Entry 5L61 (X-ray diffraction, 2.80 A resolution); this record covers chains K and W of the 28 polymer chains in the assembly.

== Chain K ==
Protein: Proteasome subunit beta type-5
From: Homo sapiens
Notes: EC 3.4.25.1
UniProt: chimeric construct of P28074, P30656: residues 1-134 from P28074 (PSB5_HUMAN) positions 60-193 (UniProt number = residue number + 59); residues 135-211 from P30656 positions 211-287 (UniProt number = residue number + 76)
Sequence (211 residues; numbered 1 to 211; the number before each row is that of its first residue):
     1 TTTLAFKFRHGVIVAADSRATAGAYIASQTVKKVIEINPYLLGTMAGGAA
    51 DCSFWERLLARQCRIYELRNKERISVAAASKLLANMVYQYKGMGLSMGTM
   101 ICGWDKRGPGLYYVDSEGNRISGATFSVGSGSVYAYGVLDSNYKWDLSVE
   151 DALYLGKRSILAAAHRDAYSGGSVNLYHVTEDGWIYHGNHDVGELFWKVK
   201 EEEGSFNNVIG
Curated features (UniProtKB/Swiss-Prot):
  - active site: T1 (Nucleophile)
  - binding site (bortezomib): A49
Glycans and other covalent adducts: compound 6N5 linked to T1
Ion coordination: Mg2+ site 1 near L82 (its only coordinating residue here); Mg2+ site 2: A164, D167, S170 (shared with D204(W) of chain W)
Residues lining bound ligands: 6N5 (N-[(2S)-1-[[(2S)-3-(4-methoxyphenyl)-1-[[(2S,3S,4R)-4-methyl-3,5-bis(oxidanyl)-1-phenyl-pentan-2-yl]amino]-1-oxidanylidene-propan-2-yl]amino]-1-oxidanylidene-propan-2-yl]-1-methyl-5H-indene-2-carboxamide): R19, A20, T21, A22, V31, K32, K33, M45, A46, G47, G48, A49, S130, Y169
Reported in the primary citation:
  - binding site for 6N5: T1
  - catalytic residues: T1 (citing earlier work)

== Chain W ==
Protein: Proteasome subunit beta type-3
From: Saccharomyces cerevisiae (strain ATCC 204508 / S288c)
Notes: EC 3.4.25.1
UniProt: P25451 (PSB3_YEAST); residues 0-204 here correspond to UniProt positions 1-205 (UniProt number = residue number + 1)
Sequence (205 residues; each row starts with the number of its first residue; numbering starts at 0):
     0 MSDPSSINGGIVVAMTGKDCVAIACDLRLGSQSLGVSNKFEKIFHYGHVF
    50 LGITGLATDVTTLNEMFRYKTNLYKLKEERAIEPETFTQLVSSSLYERRF
   100 GPYFVGPVVAGINSKSGKPFIAGFDLIGCIDEAKDFIVSGTASDQLFGMC
   150 ESLYEPNLEPEDLFETISQALLNAADRDALSGWGAVVYIIKKDEVVKRYL
   200 KMRQD
Unresolved in the structure: 0
Curated features (UniProtKB/Swiss-Prot):
  - modified residue: S30 (Phosphoserine)
  - cross-link: K69 (Glycyl lysine isopeptide (Lys-Gly) (interchain with G-Cter in ubiquitin))
Ion coordination: Mg2+: D204 (shared with A164(K), D167(K), S170(K) of chain K)

== How chain K and chain W interact ==
Pairs across the interface (43):
  R19(K) - D204(W)  salt bridge
  A24(K) - D177(W)
  A24(K) - A178(W)  hydrogen bond (backbone-backbone)
  A24(K) - L179(W)  hydrophobic
  Y25(K) - Q144(W)
  Y25(K) - R176(W)
  I26(K) - D175(W)
  I26(K) - R176(W)  hydrogen bond (backbone-side chain)
  I26(K) - D177(W)
  I26(K) - A178(W)
  A27(K) - R176(W)  hydrogen bond (backbone-side chain)
  S28(K) - R176(W)
  Q29(K) - D175(W)
  Y134(K) - L33(W)
  A164(K) - D204(W)
  H165(K) - W182(W)  hydrogen bond (backbone-side chain)
  H165(K) - Q203(W)  hydrogen bond (side chain-backbone)
  R166(K) - S32(W)
  R166(K) - G34(W)  hydrogen bond (side chain-backbone)
  R166(K) - V35(W)
  D167(K) - S32(W)
  A168(K) - R27(W)
  A168(K) - S32(W)  hydrogen bond (backbone-backbone)
  A168(K) - A178(W)
  Y169(K) - S32(W)
  Y169(K) - A178(W)  hydrophobic
  Y169(K) - L179(W)
  S170(K) - D204(W)
  G171(K) - D204(W)
  G172(K) - R202(W)  hydrogen bond (backbone-side chain)
  G172(K) - D204(W)  hydrogen bond (backbone-side chain)
  D191(K) - R202(W)  salt bridge
  V192(K) - D204(W)
  G193(K) - R202(W)
  F196(K) - Q203(W)
  W197(K) - K200(W)
  W197(K) - M201(W)
  W197(K) - Q203(W)
  N208(K) - N37(W)
  N208(K) - K38(W)  hydrogen bond (backbone-side chain)
  V209(K) - N37(W)
  V209(K) - Q203(W)
  G211(K) - K200(W)
Also at the interface, not in a pair above, chain K (26 interface residues in all): I210
Also at the interface, not in a pair above, chain W (20 interface residues in all): Q31

== Overview ==
26 residues of chain K and 20 residues of chain W are in contact, with 10 hydrogen bonds and 2 salt bridges.
Polar contacts include R19(K)-D204(W), D191(K)-R202(W) and I26(K)-R176(W). Covalently linked compound 6N5: at
T1(K). The paper reports the catalytic residue T1(K); a binding site for 6N5 at T1(K).
Here chain K is Proteasome subunit beta type-5 (Homo sapiens) and chain W is Proteasome subunit beta type-3
(Saccharomyces cerevisiae (strain ATCC 204508 / S288c)). Entry 5L61 (Yeast 20S proteasome with human beta5c
(1-138) and human beta6 (99-132) in complex with epoxyketone inhibitor ...) was determined by X-ray
diffraction, deposited together with 5L52, 5L54, 5L55, 5L5A, 5L5B, 5L5D and 30 further entries.
